PDB entry 4XTC | X-ray diffraction, 3.60 A resolution | chains S and T of the 5 polymer chains in the assembly

== Chain S (and T) ==
Protein: AlgS
Source organism: Sphingomonas sp. A1
Notes: chain T of this document is another copy of the same molecule, construct and numbering; everything in this record applies to it too
Reference sequence: Q9KWT9 (Q9KWT9_SPHSX); numbering as in UniProt (aligned over 1-363)
Sequence (363 residues; numbered 1 to 363; the number before each row is that of its first residue):
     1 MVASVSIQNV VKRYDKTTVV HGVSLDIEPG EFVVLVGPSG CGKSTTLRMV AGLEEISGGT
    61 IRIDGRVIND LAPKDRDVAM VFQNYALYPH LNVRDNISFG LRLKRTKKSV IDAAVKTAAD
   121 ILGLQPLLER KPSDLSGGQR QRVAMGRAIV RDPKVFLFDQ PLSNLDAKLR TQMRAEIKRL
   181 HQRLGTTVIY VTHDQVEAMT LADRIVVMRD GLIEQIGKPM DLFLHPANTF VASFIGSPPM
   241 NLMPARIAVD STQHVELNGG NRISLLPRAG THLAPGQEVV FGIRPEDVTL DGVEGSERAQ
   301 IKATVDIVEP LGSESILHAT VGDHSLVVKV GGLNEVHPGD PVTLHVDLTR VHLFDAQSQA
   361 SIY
Differences from the reference sequence: engineered mutation Gln-160 (Glu in Q9KWT9)
From the paper describing this entry:
  - mutagenesis - E160Q: abolished catalytic activity (citing earlier work)

== Chain S / chain T interface ==
Contacting residue pairs (42):
  Arg-174(S) with Glu-309(T), salt bridge
  Ala-175(S) with Glu-309(T)
  Lys-178(S) with Ile-307(T); Val-308(T)
  Arg-179(S) with Asp-306(T), salt bridge
  Gln-182(S) with Ile-307(T)
  Gln-195(S) with Leu-311(T)
  Val-196(S) with Leu-311(T), hydrophobic
  Met-199(S) with Pro-310(T); Leu-311(T); Gly-312(T)
  Thr-200(S) with Glu-309(T); Pro-310(T), hydrogen bond (backbone-backbone); Leu-311(T)
  Met-220(S) with Pro-310(T), hydrophobic; Gly-312(T); Gly-332(T)
  Phe-223(S) with Gly-312(T); Ser-313(T)
  Glu-286(S) with Ser-313(T)
  Asp-306(S) with Arg-179(T), salt bridge; Gln-182(T)
  Ile-307(S) with Ala-175(T); Arg-179(T); Gln-182(T)
  Val-308(S) with Lys-178(T)
  Glu-309(S) with Arg-174(T), salt bridge; Ala-175(T); Thr-200(T)
  Pro-310(S) with Met-199(T); Thr-200(T)
  Leu-311(S) with Gln-195(T); Met-199(T); Thr-200(T)
  Gly-312(S) with Met-199(T); Met-220(T); Phe-223(T)
  Ser-313(S) with Phe-223(T); Glu-286(T)
  Lys-329(S) with Glu-314(T), salt bridge
  Pro-338(S) with Gln-182(T)
  Arg-350(S) with Ser-313(T)
Also at the interface, not in a pair above, chain S (27 interface residues in all): Lys-168, Glu-314, His-318, Gly-332
Also at the interface, not in a pair above, chain T (29 interface residues in all): Val-196, Ser-233, Phe-234, Ile-316, His-318, Leu-333, Pro-338, Arg-350

== In short ==
27 residues of chain S face 29 of chain T across their interface, with 1 hydrogen bond and 5 salt bridges.
Among the polar pairs are Arg-174(S)/Glu-309(T), Arg-179(S)/Asp-306(T) and Lys-329(S)/Glu-314(T). From the
paper: E160Q of chain S abolishes catalytic activity.
Both chains are AlgS (Sphingomonas sp. A1). Entry 4XTC (Crystal structure of bacterial alginate ABC
transporter in complex with alginate pentasaccharide-bound periplasmic protein) was determined by X-ray
diffraction together with 5H6U, 5H71 and 4XIG from the same study.
